6RFQ - chains G and Z of the 41 polymer chains in the assembly; structure by electron microscopy, 3.30 A resolution.

Chain G:
Name: Subunit NUGM of NADH:Ubiquinone Oxidoreductase (Complex I)
From: Yarrowia lipolytica
Notes: EC 1.6.99.3
UniProt: Q9UUU0 (Q9UUU0_YARLL); numbering as in UniProt (aligned over 1-281)
Amino-acid sequence (281 residues; each row starts with the number of its first residue):
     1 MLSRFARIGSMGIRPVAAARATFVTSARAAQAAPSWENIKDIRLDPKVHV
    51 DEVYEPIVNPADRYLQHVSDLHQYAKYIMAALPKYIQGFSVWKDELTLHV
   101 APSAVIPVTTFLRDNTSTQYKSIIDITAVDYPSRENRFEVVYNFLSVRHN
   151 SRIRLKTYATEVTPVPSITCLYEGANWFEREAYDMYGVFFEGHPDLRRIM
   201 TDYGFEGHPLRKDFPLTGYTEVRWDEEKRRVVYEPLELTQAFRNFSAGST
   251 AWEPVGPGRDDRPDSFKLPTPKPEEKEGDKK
Disordered / not traced: 1-62, 273-281

Chain Z:
Name: Subunit NUZM of NADH:Ubiquinone Oxidoreductase (Complex I)
From: Yarrowia lipolytica
UniProt: A0A1D8N3H5 (A0A1D8N3H5_YARLL); residues 1-182 here = UniProt positions 1-182
Amino-acid sequence (182 residues; numbered 1 to 182; the number before each row is that of its first residue):
     1 MLPGGPVPVFKKYTVGSKGIWEKLRVLLAIAPNRSTGNPIVPLYRVPTPG
    51 SRPEANVYQDPSSYPTNDIAENPYWKRDHRRAYPQTAFFDQKTVTGLLEL
   101 GSEATPRIADGEAGTKALANIANGGVSFTQALGKSSKDVIYGEVLTVNGL
   151 PPVAPTLAPKQWKIIEGEAAIYPKGYPCRTFH
Disordered / not traced: 1-62

Interface between chain G and chain Z:
Pairs across the interface (89; chain G residue first):
  Arg-63(G) with Leu-157(Z); Ala-158(Z)
  Tyr-64(G) with Leu-157(Z), hydrophobic
  His-67(G) with Pro-155(Z); Thr-156(Z), hydrogen bond (side chain-backbone); Leu-157(Z)
  Asp-70(G) with Pro-155(Z)
  Leu-71(G) with Pro-155(Z), hydrophobic
  Gln-73(G) with Gly-142(Z)
  Tyr-74(G) with Pro-152(Z); Val-153(Z); Ala-154(Z); Pro-155(Z)
  Lys-76(G) with Leu-97(Z); Glu-143(Z), salt bridge
  Tyr-77(G) with Val-144(Z); Leu-145(Z), hydrophobic; Pro-151(Z), hydrophobic; Pro-152(Z)
  Met-79(G) with Val-94(Z), hydrophobic
  Ala-80(G) with Phe-128(Z), hydrophobic; Val-144(Z), hydrophobic
  Pro-83(G) with Phe-128(Z), hydrophobic
  Ile-86(G) with Gln-91(Z)
  Gln-87(G) with Asp-90(Z); Gln-91(Z), hydrogen bond (backbone-backbone)
  Gly-88(G) with Phe-89(Z)
  Phe-89(G) with Ala-87(Z); Phe-88(Z); Phe-89(Z), hydrogen bond (backbone-backbone)
  Ser-90(G) with Ala-87(Z); Phe-88(Z)
  Val-91(G) with Thr-86(Z); Ala-87(Z), hydrogen bond (backbone-backbone)
  Trp-92(G) with Pro-84(Z), hydrogen bond (side chain-backbone); Gln-85(Z); Thr-86(Z)
  Lys-93(G) with Pro-84(Z)
  Asp-94(G) with Leu-157(Z)
  His-99(G) with Phe-88(Z)
  Ser-117(G) with Pro-152(Z), hydrogen bond (side chain-backbone); Val-153(Z); Ala-154(Z)
  Tyr-120(G) with Ala-154(Z)
  His-149(G) with Val-153(Z); Ala-154(Z); Thr-156(Z)
  Asn-150(G) with Thr-156(Z), hydrogen bond (backbone-side chain)
  Ser-151(G) with Ala-154(Z), hydrogen bond (side chain-backbone); Pro-155(Z), hydrogen bond (side chain-backbone); Thr-156(Z)
  Pro-254(G) with Arg-81(Z), hydrogen bond (backbone-side chain)
  Val-255(G) with Tyr-83(Z)
  Gly-256(G) with Tyr-83(Z), hydrogen bond (backbone-side chain)
  Pro-257(G) with Tyr-83(Z), hydrogen bond (backbone-side chain); Gln-85(Z), hydrogen bond (backbone-side chain)
  Gly-258(G) with Arg-81(Z); Tyr-83(Z); Gln-85(Z), hydrogen bond (backbone-side chain)
  Arg-259(G) with Ala-82(Z); Tyr-83(Z), hydrogen bond (backbone-backbone); Pro-84(Z); Gln-85(Z), hydrogen bond (backbone-backbone)
  Arg-262(G) with Ala-87(Z); Phe-89(Z)
  Asp-264(G) with Glu-103(Z), hydrogen bond (backbone-backbone); Ala-104(Z), hydrogen bond (backbone-backbone)
  Ser-265(G) with Ser-102(Z); Ala-104(Z)
  Phe-266(G) with Phe-89(Z); Leu-97(Z)
  Lys-267(G) with Leu-97(Z); Ser-102(Z); Glu-103(Z), hydrogen bond (backbone-backbone)
  Leu-268(G) with Thr-93(Z); Gly-96(Z); Leu-97(Z); Leu-100(Z), hydrophobic; Glu-103(Z)
  Pro-269(G) with Leu-100(Z); Gly-101(Z); Ser-102(Z); Glu-103(Z); Pro-106(Z), hydrophobic
  Pro-271(G) with Ile-108(Z), hydrophobic; Gly-111(Z); Gly-114(Z); Thr-115(Z); Leu-118(Z), hydrophobic
Other interface residues (no listed pair), chain G (46 interface residues in all): His-72, Asp-260, Asp-261, Thr-270, Lys-272
Other interface residues (no listed pair), chain Z (42 interface residues in all): Arg-80, Leu-98, Leu-132

Summary:
The interface between chain G and chain Z involves 46 residues on one side and 42 on the other; the contacts
include 19 hydrogen bonds and 1 salt bridge. Polar pairs include Lys-76(G)/Glu-143(Z), His-67(G)/Thr-156(Z)
and Trp-92(G)/Pro-84(Z).
Here chain G is Subunit NUGM of NADH:Ubiquinone Oxidoreductase (Complex I) and chain Z is Subunit NUZM of
NADH:Ubiquinone Oxidoreductase (Complex I), both from Yarrowia lipolytica. Entry 6RFQ (Cryo-EM structure of a
respiratory complex I assembly intermediate with NDUFAF2) was determined by electron microscopy together with
6RFR and 6RFS from the same study.
